Entry 5M1F (X-ray diffraction, 2.15 A resolution); this record covers chain A.

== Chain A ==
Protein: Phage terminase large subunit
From: Thermus phage G20c
UniProt: A7XXR1 (A7XXR1_9CAUD); residues 257-443 here = UniProt positions 257-443
Amino-acid sequence (191 residues; row label = number of the first residue in the row):
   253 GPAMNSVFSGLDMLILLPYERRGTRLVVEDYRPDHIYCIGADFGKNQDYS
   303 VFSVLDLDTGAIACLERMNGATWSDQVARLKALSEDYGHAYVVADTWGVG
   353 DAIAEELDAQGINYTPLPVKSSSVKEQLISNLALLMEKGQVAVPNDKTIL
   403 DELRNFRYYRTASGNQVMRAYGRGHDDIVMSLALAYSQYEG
Not modelled in the structure: 253-255, 350, 443
Sequence notes: expression tag (253-256); conflict Ala-315 (Val in A7XXR1)
What the authors report for this chain:
  - mutagenesis - D294N, D300A, D347N, H427A, H427N, D428A, D428N, D429N: decreased catalytic activity
  - mutagenesis - D300N: unchanged catalytic activity
  - conformationally variable residues (loop rearrangement): Asp-347
  - catalytic residues: Asp-294, Asp-347, Asp-429
  - catalytic residues: His-427 (proposed by the authors, not directly observed)

== In short ==
The paper reports catalytic residues Asp-294, Asp-347 and Asp-429 among others; D294N, D300A and D347N, among
others, reduce catalytic activity; 9 substitutions were tested in all.
Chain A is Phage terminase large subunit (Thermus phage G20c); the structure, Crystal structure of the large
terminase nuclease from thermophilic phage G20c, was determined by X-ray diffraction, deposited together with
5M1K, 5M1N, 5M1O, 5M1P and 5M1Q.
